6MRC - chains H and A of the 28 polymer chains in the assembly; structure by electron microscopy, 3.08 A resolution.

Chain H (and A):
Protein: 60 kDa heat shock protein, mitochondrial
Organism: Homo sapiens
Notes: EC 3.6.4.9; chain A of this document is another copy of the same molecule, construct and numbering; everything in this record applies to it too
Reference sequence: P10809 (CH60_HUMAN); residues 3-528 here correspond to UniProt positions 27-552 (UniProt number = residue number + 24)
Amino-acid sequence (528 residues; row label = number of the first residue in the row):
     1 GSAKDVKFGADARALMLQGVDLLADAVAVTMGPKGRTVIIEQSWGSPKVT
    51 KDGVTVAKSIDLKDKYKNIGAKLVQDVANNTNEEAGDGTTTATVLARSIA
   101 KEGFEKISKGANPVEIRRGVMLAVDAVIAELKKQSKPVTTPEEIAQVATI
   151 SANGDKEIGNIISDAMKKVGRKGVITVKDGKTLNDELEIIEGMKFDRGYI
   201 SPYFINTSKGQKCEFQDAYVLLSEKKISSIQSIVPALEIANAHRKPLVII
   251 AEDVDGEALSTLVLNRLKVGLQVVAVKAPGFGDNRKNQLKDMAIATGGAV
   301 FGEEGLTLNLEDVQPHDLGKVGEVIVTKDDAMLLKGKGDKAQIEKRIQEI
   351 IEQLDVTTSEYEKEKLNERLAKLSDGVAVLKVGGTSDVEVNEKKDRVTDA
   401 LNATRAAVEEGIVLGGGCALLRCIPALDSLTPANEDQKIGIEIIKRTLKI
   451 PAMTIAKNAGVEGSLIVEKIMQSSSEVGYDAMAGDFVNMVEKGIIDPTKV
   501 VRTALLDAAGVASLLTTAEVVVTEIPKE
Differences from the reference sequence: expression tag (1-2)
UniProt features mapped onto this chain:
  - binding site (ATP): K51, D87 to T91, G416, D496
  - modified residue: K7 (N6-succinyllysine), S43 (Phosphoserine), S46 (Phosphoserine), K51 (N6-acetyllysine), K58 (N6-acetyllysine), K63 (N6-acetyllysine), Y66 (Phosphotyrosine), K67 (N6-acetyllysine), K101 (N6-acetyllysine), K106 (N6-acetyllysine), K109 (N6-acetyllysine), K132 (N6-acetyllysine), K167 (N6-acetyllysine), K178 (N6-acetyllysine), K181 (N6-acetyllysine), K194 (N6-acetyllysine), K212 (N6-acetyllysine), K225 (N6-acetyllysine), K226 (N6-acetyllysine), K245 (N6-acetyllysine) and 11 more in UniProt
  - cross-link: K527 (Glycyl lysine isopeptide (Lys-Gly) (interchain with G-Cter in SUMO2))
Ion coordination: Mg2+: D87 (together with ADP)
Small-molecule neighbours: ADP (adenosine-5'-diphosphate): T30, M31, G32, P33, K51, D87, G88, T89, T90, T91, I150, G415, G416, I455, Y479, D480, A481, M482, I494, D496
Reported in the primary citation:
  - self-association interface (contacts with another copy of this molecule); pairs are residue here / residue on that copy: S464-S464, E462

Chain H / chain A interface:
Residue-residue contacts - 5 pairs, chain H then chain A:
  E462(H) - S464(A)  hydrogen bond
  S464(H) - E462(A)  hydrogen bond
  S464(H) - S464(A)  hydrogen bond
  L465(H) - E468(A)
  E468(H) - L465(A)

In short:
The chain H/chain A interface involves 4 residues from each chain, with 3 hydrogen bonds. Among the polar
pairs are E462(H)-S464(A) and S464(H)-S464(A). Bound to chain H: ADP. From UniProt: 8 ATP-binding residues on
chain H. From the paper: a self-association interface involving E462(H) and S464(H).
Both chains are 60 kDa heat shock protein, mitochondrial (Homo sapiens). Entry 6MRC (ADP-bound human
mitochondrial Hsp60-Hsp10 football complex) was determined by electron microscopy, deposited together with
6HT7 and 6MRD.
